7A5Z - chain A; structure by X-ray diffraction, 1.29 A resolution.

# Chain A
Name: Beta-lactamase VIM-2
Source organism: Pseudomonas aeruginosa
UniProtKB: Q9K2N0 (Q9K2N0_PSEAI); numbering as in UniProt (aligned over 27-266)
Sequence (242 residues; numbered 25 to 266; the number before each row is that of its first residue):
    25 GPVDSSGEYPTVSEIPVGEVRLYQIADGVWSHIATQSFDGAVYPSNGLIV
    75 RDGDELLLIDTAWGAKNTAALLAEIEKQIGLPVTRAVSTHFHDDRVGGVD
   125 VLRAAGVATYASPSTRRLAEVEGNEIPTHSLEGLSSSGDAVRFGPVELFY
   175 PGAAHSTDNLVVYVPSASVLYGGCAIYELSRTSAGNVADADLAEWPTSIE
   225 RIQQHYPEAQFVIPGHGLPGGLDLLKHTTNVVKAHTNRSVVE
Not modelled in the structure: 25-31, 264-266
Construct notes: expression tag (25-26)
Bound ions: Zn2+ site 1: His114, His116, His179 (together with QZH); Zn2+ site 2: Asp118, Cys198, His240 (together with QZH); Mg2+ near Ser138 (its only coordinating residue here); Zn2+ site 3: His153, His251
Small-molecule neighbours: QZH ((5Z)-2-[1,3-bis(oxidanyl)-1-oxidanylidene-butan-2-yl]-5-(4-oxidanylbutylidene)-2H-1,3-thiazole-4-carboxylic acid): Phe62, Tyr67, Trp87, His114, His116, Asp117, Asp118, His179, Cys198, Gly209, Asn210, His240
Reported in the primary citation:
  - binding site for QZH: Tyr67, Trp87

# Overview
Chain A binds compound QZH. His114, His116 and His179 form the Zn2+ site 1. The Zn2+ site 2 is built by
Asp118, Cys198 and His240. From the paper: a binding site for QZH at Tyr67 and Trp87.
Chain A is Beta-lactamase VIM-2 (Pseudomonas aeruginosa); the structure, Structure of VIM-2
metallo-beta-lactamase with hydrolysed Faropenem imine product, was determined by X-ray diffraction, deposited
together with 7A60, 7A61 and 7A63.
